PDB entry 5XVP | X-ray diffraction, 3.00 A resolution | chains A and H of the 10 polymer chains in the assembly

[Chain A]
Protein: CRISPR-associated endonuclease Cas1
From: Enterococcus faecalis TX0027
Notes: EC 3.1.-.-
UniProtKB: E6GPD7 (E6GPD7_ENTFL); residue numbers follow UniProt; this construct covers 1-288
Chain sequence (288 residues; numbered 1 to 288; the number before each row is that of its first residue):
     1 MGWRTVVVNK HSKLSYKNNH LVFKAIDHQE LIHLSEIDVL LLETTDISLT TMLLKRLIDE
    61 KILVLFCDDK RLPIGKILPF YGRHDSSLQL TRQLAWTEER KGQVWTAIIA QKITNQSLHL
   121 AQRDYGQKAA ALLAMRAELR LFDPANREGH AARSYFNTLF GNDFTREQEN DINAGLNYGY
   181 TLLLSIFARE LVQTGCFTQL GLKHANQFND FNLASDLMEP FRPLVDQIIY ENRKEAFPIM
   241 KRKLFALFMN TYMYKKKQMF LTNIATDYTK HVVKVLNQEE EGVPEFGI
Unresolved in the structure: 287-288
Reported in the primary citation:
  - binding site for the 73-nt DNA strand: Lys70, Arg166, Arg222, Lys241
  - catalytic residues: His204
  - catalytic residues: Glu148, Glu219 (proposed by the authors, not directly observed)
  - specificity-determining residues: Phe208 (proposed by the authors, not directly observed)

[Chain H]
Molecule: 73-nt DNA strand
Sequence (73 nucleotides; numbered 1 to 73; the number before each row is that of its first residue):
     1 TTCGTAGCTG AGGCCTCAGC TACGTTCCGT TTTAGAGTCA TGTTGTTTAG AATGGTACCA
    61 AAACCTCGGA GAA
Unresolved in the structure: 1-2
Bound ions: Mg2+: DC15 (shared with 3 residues of chain E)

[Interface between chain A and chain H]
Pairs across the interface - 17 pairs, chain A then chain H:
  Ser15(A) with DG4(H), phosphate contact
  Tyr16(A) with DG4(H), hydrogen bond to the phosphate; DT5(H), phosphate contact
  Lys17(A) with DT5(H), phosphate contact
  Asn18(A) with DT5(H), hydrogen bond to the phosphate
  Thr50(A) with DC3(H), hydrogen bond to the phosphate; DG4(H), hydrogen bond to the phosphate
  Met52(A) with DG4(H), phosphate contact
  Arg83(A) with DA57(H), salt bridge to the phosphate; DC58(H), phosphate contact
  His84(A) with DA57(H), sugar contact; DC58(H), salt bridge to the phosphate; DC59(H), phosphate contact
  Gln193(A) with DA57(H), hydrogen bond to the phosphate
  Lys270(A) with DT56(H), phosphate contact; DA57(H), salt bridge to the phosphate
  Lys274(A) with DT56(H), salt bridge to the phosphate
Other interface residues (no listed pair), chain A (12 interface residues in all): Leu53
Other interface residues (no listed pair), chain H (8 interface residues in all): DA6

[Overview]
12 residues of chain A face 8 of chain H across their interface, with 5 hydrogen bonds and 4 salt bridges.
Polar contacts include Tyr16(A)-DG4(H), Asn18(A)-DT5(H) and Thr50(A)-DC3(H). From the paper: catalytic
residues His204(A), Glu148(A) and Glu219(A); a binding site for the 73-nt DNA strand at Lys70(A), Arg166(A)
and Arg222(A) among others.
Chain A is CRISPR-associated endonuclease Cas1 (Enterococcus faecalis TX0027) and chain H is a 73-nt DNA
strand; the structure, E. fae Cas1-Cas2/prespacer/target ternary complex revealing the fully integrated
states, was determined by X-ray diffraction, deposited together with 5XVN and 5XVO.
